8V37 - chains A and B; structure by X-ray diffraction, 2.23 A resolution.

# Chain A (and B)
Name: Sulfopropanediol 3-dehydrogenase
From: Cupriavidus pinatubonensis JMP134
Notes: chain B of this document is another copy of the same molecule, construct and numbering; everything in this record applies to it too
UniProtKB: Q46N53 (HPSN_CUPPJ); residue numbers follow UniProt; this construct covers 1-436
Chain sequence (437 residues; each row starts with the number of its first residue; numbering starts at 0):
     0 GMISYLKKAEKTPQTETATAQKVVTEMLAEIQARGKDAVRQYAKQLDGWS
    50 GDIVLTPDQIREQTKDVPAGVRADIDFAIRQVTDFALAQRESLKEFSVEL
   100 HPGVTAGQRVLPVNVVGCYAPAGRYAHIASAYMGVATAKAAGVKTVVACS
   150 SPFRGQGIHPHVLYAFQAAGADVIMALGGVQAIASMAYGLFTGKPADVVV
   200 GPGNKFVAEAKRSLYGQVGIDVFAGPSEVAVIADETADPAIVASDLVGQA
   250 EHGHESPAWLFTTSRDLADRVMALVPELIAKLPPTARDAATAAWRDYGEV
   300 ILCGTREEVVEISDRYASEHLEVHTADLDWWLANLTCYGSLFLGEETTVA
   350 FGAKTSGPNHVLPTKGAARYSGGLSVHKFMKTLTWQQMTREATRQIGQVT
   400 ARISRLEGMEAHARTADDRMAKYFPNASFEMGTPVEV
Not modelled in the structure: 0, 13-14, 362-367 (chain B: 0, 12-19, 215-224, 359-371)
Construct notes: expression tag (0); engineered mutation Ala352 (Asp in Q46N53)
Ion coordination: Zn2+ site 1: His126, Gln248, His251 (shared with His411(B) of chain B); Zn2+ site 2: His411 (shared with His126(B), Gln248(B), His251(B) of chain B)
Residues lining bound ligands: NAD (nicotinamide-adenine-dinucleotide): Val22, Met26, Leu45, Asp46, Tyr118, Pro120, Gly122, Tyr124, Ala125, Ser150, Gly177, Gly178, Gln180, Pro201, Gly202, Asn203, Phe205, Val206, Pro225, Ser226, His251, Ser255
From the paper describing this entry:
  - specificity-determining residues: His126 (proposed by the authors, not directly observed)
  - mutagenesis - E318A, H319A: decreased catalytic activity
  - catalytic residues: Glu318, His319 (proposed by the authors, not directly observed)

# How chain A and chain B interact
Contacting residue pairs (215; chain A residue first):
  Val70(A) with Leu405(B), hydrophobic
  Asp73(A) with Val398(B); Arg401(B), salt bridge; Ile402(B)
  Phe76(A) with His100(B); Gln394(B); Ile395(B), hydrophobic
  Gln80(A) with Leu99(B); His100(B), hydrogen bond (side chain-backbone)
  Phe84(A) with Leu99(B); Ala105(B), hydrophobic; Gly106(B); Thr383(B)
  Ala87(A) with Phe95(B), hydrophobic; Val97(B), hydrophobic
  Gln88(A) with Phe95(B); Gln107(B), hydrogen bond; Thr383(B)
  Ser91(A) with Ser91(B); Leu92(B); Lys93(B), hydrogen bond (backbone-backbone); Phe95(B); Gln107(B), hydrogen bond
  Leu92(A) with Ser91(B); His376(B)
  Lys93(A) with Ser91(B), hydrogen bond (backbone-backbone)
  Phe95(A) with Ala87(B), hydrophobic; Gln88(B); Ser91(B)
  Val97(A) with Phe84(B), hydrophobic
  Leu99(A) with Gln80(B); Asp83(B); Phe84(B); Lys353(B)
  His100(A) with Phe76(B); Gln80(B), hydrogen bond (backbone-side chain)
  Ala105(A) with Phe84(B), hydrophobic
  Gly106(A) with Phe84(B)
  Gln107(A) with Gln88(B), hydrogen bond; Ser91(B), hydrogen bond; His376(B), hydrogen bond
  Arg108(A) with Leu331(B), hydrogen bond (side chain-backbone); Ala332(B); Leu334(B), hydrogen bond (side chain-backbone)
  Arg123(A) with Glu406(B)
  His126(A) with Glu406(B), salt bridge; Met408(B); His411(B), hydrogen bond
  Ile127(A) with Glu406(B), hydrogen bond (backbone-side chain)
  Asp237(A) with Lys421(B), salt bridge
  Ile240(A) with Asp417(B); Arg418(B)
  Ser243(A) with Arg413(B); Thr414(B); Asp417(B), hydrogen bond
  Asp244(A) with Thr414(B); Arg418(B), salt bridge
  Val246(A) with Ala410(B)
  Gly247(A) with Ala410(B); His411(B), hydrogen bond (backbone-side chain)
  Gln248(A) with His411(B), hydrogen bond
  Glu250(A) with Met408(B); Glu409(B), hydrogen bond (side chain-backbone); Ala410(B), hydrogen bond (side chain-backbone); His411(B), salt bridge
  His251(A) with His411(B), hydrogen bond
  Lys280(A) with Arg413(B), hydrogen bond (backbone-side chain)
  Leu281(A) with Ala410(B), hydrophobic; Arg413(B)
  Pro282(A) with Glu409(B); Val434(B); Glu435(B); Val436(B)
  Pro283(A) with Glu435(B); Val436(B)
  Thr284(A) with Val436(B), hydrogen bond (side chain-backbone)
  His323(A) with Arg418(B)
  Leu327(A) with Gln386(B)
  Leu331(A) with Arg108(B), hydrogen bond (backbone-side chain); Trp384(B)
  Ala332(A) with Arg108(B)
  Leu334(A) with Arg108(B), hydrogen bond (backbone-side chain); Leu382(B)
  Thr335(A) with Leu110(B); Lys380(B), hydrogen bond (backbone-side chain); Leu382(B)
  Cys336(A) with Lys380(B), hydrogen bond
  Tyr337(A) with Leu382(B); Thr383(B)
  Gly338(A) with Thr383(B)
  Ser339(A) with Thr383(B)
  Leu340(A) with Thr383(B), hydrogen bond (backbone-backbone); Trp384(B); Gln385(B), hydrogen bond (backbone-backbone)
  Phe341(A) with Gln385(B)
  Leu342(A) with Gln385(B), hydrogen bond (backbone-backbone); Gln386(B)
  Glu344(A) with Arg418(B), hydrogen bond (backbone-side chain); Lys421(B), salt bridge; Tyr422(B), hydrogen bond
  Glu345(A) with Met387(B); Arg389(B); Thr392(B); Arg418(B), hydrogen bond (backbone-side chain); Tyr422(B)
  Thr346(A) with Gln385(B), hydrogen bond; Met387(B); Arg418(B)
  Thr347(A) with Thr414(B); Arg418(B), hydrogen bond
  Ala349(A) with Thr399(B); His411(B); Thr414(B)
  Phe350(A) with Met387(B), hydrophobic; Thr392(B); Ile395(B), hydrophobic; Gly396(B); Thr399(B)
  Gly351(A) with Gln385(B), hydrogen bond (backbone-side chain)
  Ala352(A) with Gln385(B)
  Thr354(A) with Thr383(B), hydrogen bond
  Tyr369(A) with Val112(B); Asp196(B); Lys377(B), hydrogen bond (side chain-backbone)
  His376(A) with Leu92(B); Gln107(B), hydrogen bond
  Lys380(A) with Thr335(B), hydrogen bond (side chain-backbone); Cys336(B), hydrogen bond
  Thr381(A) with His376(B)
  Leu382(A) with Thr335(B); Tyr337(B)
  Thr383(A) with Phe84(B); Gln88(B); Tyr337(B); Ser339(B); Leu340(B), hydrogen bond (backbone-backbone); Thr354(B), hydrogen bond
  Trp384(A) with Leu331(B); Leu340(B)
  Gln385(A) with Leu340(B), hydrogen bond (backbone-backbone); Phe341(B); Leu342(B), hydrogen bond (backbone-backbone); Thr346(B), hydrogen bond; Gly351(B), hydrogen bond (side chain-backbone); Ala352(B); Lys353(B)
  Gln386(A) with Leu327(B); Leu342(B)
  Met387(A) with Glu345(B); Thr346(B); Phe350(B), hydrophobic
  Thr388(A) with Glu345(B)
  Arg389(A) with Glu345(B)
  Thr392(A) with Glu345(B); Phe350(B)
  Gln394(A) with Phe76(B)
  Ile395(A) with Phe76(B), hydrophobic; Phe350(B), hydrophobic
  Gly396(A) with Phe350(B)
  Val398(A) with Asp73(B); Phe76(B), hydrophobic
  Thr399(A) with Ala349(B); Phe350(B)
  Arg401(A) with Asp73(B), salt bridge
  Ile402(A) with Asp73(B)
  Leu405(A) with Val70(B), hydrophobic; Arg123(B)
  Glu406(A) with Arg123(B); Tyr124(B); Ala125(B); His126(B), salt bridge; Ile127(B), hydrogen bond (side chain-backbone)
  Gly407(A) with Arg123(B); Tyr124(B)
  Met408(A) with Tyr124(B); Glu250(B); His251(B)
  Glu409(A) with Glu250(B), hydrogen bond (backbone-side chain); Pro282(B)
  Ala410(A) with Val246(B); Glu250(B), hydrogen bond (backbone-side chain); Leu281(B), hydrophobic
  His411(A) with His126(B), hydrogen bond; Gly247(B), hydrogen bond (side chain-backbone); Gln248(B), hydrogen bond; Glu250(B), salt bridge; His251(B), hydrogen bond; Ala349(B)
  Arg413(A) with Ser243(B); Lys280(B), hydrogen bond (side chain-backbone); Leu281(B); Pro282(B)
  Thr414(A) with Ser243(B); Asp244(B); Thr347(B); Ala349(B)
  Asp417(A) with Ile240(B); Ser243(B), hydrogen bond
  Arg418(A) with Ile240(B); Asp244(B), salt bridge; His323(B); Glu344(B), hydrogen bond (side chain-backbone); Glu345(B), hydrogen bond (side chain-backbone); Thr346(B), hydrogen bond (side chain-backbone); Thr347(B), hydrogen bond
  Lys421(A) with Asp237(B), salt bridge; Glu344(B), salt bridge
  Tyr422(A) with Glu344(B), hydrogen bond; Glu345(B)
  Val434(A) with Pro282(B)
  Glu435(A) with Pro282(B); Pro283(B)
  Val436(A) with Pro282(B); Pro283(B); Thr284(B), hydrogen bond (backbone-side chain)
Other interface residues (no listed pair), chain A (104 interface residues in all): Ile74, Ala77, Asp83, Leu110, Ala125, Ala128, His160, Gln216, Glu321, Lys353, Ala415
Other interface residues (no listed pair), chain B (108 interface residues in all): Ile74, Ala77, Ala128, His160, Val197, Tyr214, Ala239, Glu321, Gly338, Thr381, Thr388, Ala415

# In short
Chain A and chain B form an interface of 104 and 108 residues respectively, with 60 hydrogen bonds and 12 salt
bridges. Polar pairs include Asp73(A)-Arg401(B), His126(A)-Glu406(B) and Asp237(A)-Lys421(B). Ligands of chain
A: NAD. The paper reports catalytic residues Glu318(A) and His319(A); E318A and H319A of chain A reduce
catalytic activity.
Chain A and chain B are both Sulfopropanediol 3-dehydrogenase (Cupriavidus pinatubonensis JMP134); the
structure, Crystal structure of HpsN D352A mutant from Cupriavidus pinatubonensis in complex with NAD+, was
determined by X-ray diffraction (same publication as 8V35, 8V36, 9CP7, 9CP8 and 9CP9).
